1FZ7 - chains A and D of the 6 polymer chains in the assembly; structure by X-ray diffraction, 1.96 A resolution.

Chain A:
Protein: Methane monooxygenase component A, alpha chain
Source organism: Methylococcus capsulatus
Notes: EC 1.14.13.25
UniProtKB: P22869 (MEMA_METCA); numbering as in UniProt (aligned over 1-527)
Chain sequence (527 residues; each row starts with the number of its first residue):
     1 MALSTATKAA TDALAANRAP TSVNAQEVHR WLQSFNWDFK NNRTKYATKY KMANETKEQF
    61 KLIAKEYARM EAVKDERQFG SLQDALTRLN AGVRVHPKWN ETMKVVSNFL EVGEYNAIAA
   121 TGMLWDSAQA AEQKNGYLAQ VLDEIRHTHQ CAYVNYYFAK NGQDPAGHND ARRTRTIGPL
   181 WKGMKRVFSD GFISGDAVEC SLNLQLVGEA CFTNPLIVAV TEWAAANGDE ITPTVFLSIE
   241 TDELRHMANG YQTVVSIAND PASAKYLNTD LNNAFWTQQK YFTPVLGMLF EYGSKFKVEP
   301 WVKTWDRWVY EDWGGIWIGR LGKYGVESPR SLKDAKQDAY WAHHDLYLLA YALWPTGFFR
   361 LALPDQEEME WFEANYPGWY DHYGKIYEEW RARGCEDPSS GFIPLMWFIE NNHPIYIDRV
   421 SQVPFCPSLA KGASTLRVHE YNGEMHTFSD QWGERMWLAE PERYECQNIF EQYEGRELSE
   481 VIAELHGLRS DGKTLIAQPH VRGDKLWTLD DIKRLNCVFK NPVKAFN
Disordered / not traced: 1-17
Metal / ion sites: Fe ion site 1: Glu-114, Glu-144, His-147 (together with formate); Fe ion site 2: Glu-144, Glu-209, Glu-243, His-246 (together with formate); Ca2+: Asn-527 (shared with 1 residue of chain B)
Curated features (UniProtKB/Swiss-Prot):
  - active site: Cys-151
  - binding site (Fe cation): Glu-114, Glu-144, His-147, Glu-209, Glu-243, His-246

Chain D:
Protein: Methane monooxygenase component A, beta chain
Source organism: Methylococcus capsulatus
Notes: EC 1.14.13.25
UniProtKB: P18798 (MEMB_METCA); residue numbers follow UniProt; this construct covers 1-389
Chain sequence (389 residues; row label = number of the first residue in the row):
     1 MSMLGERRRG LTDPEMAAVI LKALPEAPLD GNNKMGYFVT PRWKRLTEYE ALTVYAQPNA
    61 DWIAGGLDWG DWTQKFHGGR PSWGNETTEL RTVDWFKHRD PLRRWHAPYV KDKAEEWRYT
   121 DRFLQGYSAD GQIRAMNPTW RDEFINRYWG AFLFNEYGLF NAHSQGAREA LSDVTRVSLA
   181 FWGFDKIDIA QMIQLERGFL AKIVPGFDES TAVPKAEWTN GEVYKSARLA VEGLWQEVFD
   241 WNESAFSVHA VYDALFGQFV RREFFQRLAP RFGDNLTPFF INQAQTYFQI AKQGVQDLYY
   301 NCLGDDPEFS DYNRTVMRNW TGKWLEPTIA ALRDFMGLFA KLPAGTTDKE EITASLYRVV
   361 DDWIEDYASR IDFKADRDQI VKAVLAGLK
Disordered / not traced: 1
Sequence notes: conflict Arg-370 (Ala in P18798)

Interface between chain A and chain D:
Pairs across the interface (10):
  Arg-18(A) with Asp-362(D), salt bridge; Glu-365(D), salt bridge; Asp-366(D), salt bridge
  Glu-76(A) with Lys-111(D), salt bridge
  Arg-88(A) with Arg-9(D)
  Asn-90(A) with Met-3(D); Leu-4(D)
  Val-93(A) with Met-3(D), hydrophobic; Leu-4(D), hydrophobic
  Arg-94(A) with Thr-12(D), hydrogen bond (side chain-backbone)
Interface residues without a listed pair, chain A (8 interface residues in all): Leu-89, Gln-163
Interface residues without a listed pair, chain D (10 interface residues in all): Leu-11, Asp-13

In short:
8 residues of chain A and 10 residues of chain D are in contact, with 1 hydrogen bond and 4 salt bridges.
Polar pairs include Arg-18(A)/Asp-362(D), Arg-18(A)/Glu-365(D) and Arg-18(A)/Asp-366(D). Curated annotation
(UniProt) lists active-site residue Cys-151(A) and 6 Fe cation-binding residues on chain A.
Chain A is Methane monooxygenase component A, alpha chain and chain D is Methane monooxygenase component A,
beta chain, both from Methylococcus capsulatus; the structure, Methane monooxygenase hydroxylase, form III
soaked in 0.9 M ethanol, was determined by X-ray diffraction together with 1FZ6 from the same study.
